7VAN - chains A and G of the 12 polymer chains in the assembly; structure by electron microscopy, 3.00 A resolution.

Chain A:
Molecule: V-type ATP synthase alpha chain
Organism: Thermus thermophilus HB8
Notes: EC 7.1.2.2
UniProt: Q56403 (VATA_THET8); residues 1-578 here = UniProt positions 1-578
Amino-acid sequence (578 residues; row label = number of the first residue in the row):
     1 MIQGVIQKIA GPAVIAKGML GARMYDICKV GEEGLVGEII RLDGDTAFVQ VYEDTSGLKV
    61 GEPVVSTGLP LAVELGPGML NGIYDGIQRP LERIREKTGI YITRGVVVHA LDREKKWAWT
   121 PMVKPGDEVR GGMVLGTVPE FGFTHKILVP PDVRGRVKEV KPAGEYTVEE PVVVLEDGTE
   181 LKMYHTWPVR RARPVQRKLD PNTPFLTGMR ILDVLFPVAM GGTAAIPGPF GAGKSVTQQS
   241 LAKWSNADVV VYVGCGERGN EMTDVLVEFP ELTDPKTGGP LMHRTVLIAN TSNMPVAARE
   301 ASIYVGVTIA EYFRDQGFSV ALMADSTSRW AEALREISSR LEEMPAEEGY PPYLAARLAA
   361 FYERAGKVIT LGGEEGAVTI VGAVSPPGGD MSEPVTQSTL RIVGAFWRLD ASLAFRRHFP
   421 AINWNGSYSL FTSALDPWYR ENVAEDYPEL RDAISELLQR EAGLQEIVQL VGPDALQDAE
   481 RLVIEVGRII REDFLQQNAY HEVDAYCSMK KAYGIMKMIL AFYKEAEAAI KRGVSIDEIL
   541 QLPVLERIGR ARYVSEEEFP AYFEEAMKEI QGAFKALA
Sequence notes: conflict A232 (Ser in Q56403), S235 (Thr in Q56403)
Bound ions: Mg2+: S235 (together with ADP, phosphate ion)
Small-molecule neighbours: ADP (adenosine-5'-diphosphate): P229, F230, G231, A232, G233, K234, S235, V236, F419, P420, Q497, N498, A499, Y500

Chain G:
Molecule: V-type ATP synthase subunit D
Organism: Thermus thermophilus HB8
UniProt: O87880 (VATD_THET8); residues 1-223 here = UniProt positions 1-223
Amino-acid sequence (223 residues; each row starts with the number of its first residue):
     1 MSQVSPTRMN LLQRRGQLRL AQKGVDLLKK KRDALVAEFF GLVREAMEAR KALDQAAKEA
    61 YAALLLAQAF DGPEVVAGAA LGVPPLEGVE AEVENVWGSK VPRLKATFPD GALLSPVGTP
   121 AYTLEASRAF RRYAEALIRV ANTETRLKKI GEEIKKTTRR VNALEQVVIP GIRAQIRFIQ
   181 QVLEQRERED TFRLKRIKGK IEAREAEEEG GRPNPQVEIG AGL
Not modelled in the structure: 1-3, 210-223

Interface between chain A and chain G:
Residue-residue contacts (14):
  E342(A) with I201(G); R204(G), salt bridge
  M344(A) with L194(G), hydrophobic
  P345(A) with I197(G)
  G389(A) with M9(G)
  D390(A) with M9(G)
  M391(A) with M9(G)
  S392(A) with R8(G); M9(G)
  E466(A) with L20(G)
  L470(A) with G24(G); L28(G), hydrophobic; R160(G); L164(G), hydrophobic
Also at the interface, not in a pair above, chain A (13 interface residues in all): E343, I467, Q469, V471
Also at the interface, not in a pair above, chain G (14 interface residues in all): T7, L27, K198

Overview:
13 residues of chain A and 14 residues of chain G are in contact, with 1 salt bridge. The salt-bridged pair is
E342(A)-R204(G). Chain A binds ADP.
Chain A is V-type ATP synthase alpha chain and chain G is V-type ATP synthase subunit D, both from Thermus
thermophilus HB8; the structure, V1EG of V/A-ATPase from Thermus thermophilus, high ATP, state2-1, was
determined by electron microscopy, deposited together with 7VAI, 7VAJ, 7VAK, 7VAL, 7VAM, 7VAO and 11 further
entries.
